PDB entry 5OFZ | X-ray diffraction, 1.75 A resolution | chain A

Chain A:
Name: Uncharacterized protein
Organism: Photorhabdus luminescens subsp. laumondii (strain DSM 15139 / CIP 105565 / TT01)
UniProt: Q7N561 (Q7N561_PHOLL); residues 1-122 here = UniProt positions 1-122
Chain sequence (122 residues; numbered 1 to 122; the number before each row is that of its first residue):
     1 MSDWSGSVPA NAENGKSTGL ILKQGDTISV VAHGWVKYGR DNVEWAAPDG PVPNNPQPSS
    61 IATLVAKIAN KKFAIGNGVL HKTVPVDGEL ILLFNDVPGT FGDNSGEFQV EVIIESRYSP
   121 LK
Unresolved in the structure: 1-2
Curated features (UniProtKB/Swiss-Prot):
  - binding site (Ca(2+)): Y38, D96, T100, D103, N104
  - binding site (an alpha-D-galactoside): E44, Q57, D96, D103
From the paper describing this entry:
  - contacts within the chain: Y118-P120 (hydrophobic contact)
  - self-association interface (contacts with another copy of this molecule); pairs are residue here / residue on that copy: I68-L121 (hydrophobic contact), K82-S119 (hydrogen bond), T83-S119 (backbone contact)

Overview:
Curated annotation (UniProt) lists 5 Ca2+-binding residues and 4 alpha-D-galactoside-binding residues. The
paper reports a self-association interface involving I68, K82 and T83; contacts within the chain involving
Y118 and P120.
Chain A is Uncharacterized protein (Photorhabdus luminescens subsp. laumondii (strain DSM 15139 / CIP 105565 /
TT01)); the structure, PllA lectin, apo, was determined by X-ray diffraction together with 5ODU, 5OFI and 5OFX
from the same study.
